Entry 9GOD (X-ray diffraction, 2.49 A resolution); this record covers chains A and D.

[Chain A (and D)]
Protein: Dipeptidyl peptidase 9
Organism: Homo sapiens
Notes: EC 3.4.14.5; chain D of this document is another copy of the same molecule, construct and numbering; everything in this record applies to it too
Reference sequence: Q86TI2 (DPP9_HUMAN); residue numbers follow UniProt; this construct covers 20-863
Chain sequence (851 residues; each row starts with the number of its first residue):
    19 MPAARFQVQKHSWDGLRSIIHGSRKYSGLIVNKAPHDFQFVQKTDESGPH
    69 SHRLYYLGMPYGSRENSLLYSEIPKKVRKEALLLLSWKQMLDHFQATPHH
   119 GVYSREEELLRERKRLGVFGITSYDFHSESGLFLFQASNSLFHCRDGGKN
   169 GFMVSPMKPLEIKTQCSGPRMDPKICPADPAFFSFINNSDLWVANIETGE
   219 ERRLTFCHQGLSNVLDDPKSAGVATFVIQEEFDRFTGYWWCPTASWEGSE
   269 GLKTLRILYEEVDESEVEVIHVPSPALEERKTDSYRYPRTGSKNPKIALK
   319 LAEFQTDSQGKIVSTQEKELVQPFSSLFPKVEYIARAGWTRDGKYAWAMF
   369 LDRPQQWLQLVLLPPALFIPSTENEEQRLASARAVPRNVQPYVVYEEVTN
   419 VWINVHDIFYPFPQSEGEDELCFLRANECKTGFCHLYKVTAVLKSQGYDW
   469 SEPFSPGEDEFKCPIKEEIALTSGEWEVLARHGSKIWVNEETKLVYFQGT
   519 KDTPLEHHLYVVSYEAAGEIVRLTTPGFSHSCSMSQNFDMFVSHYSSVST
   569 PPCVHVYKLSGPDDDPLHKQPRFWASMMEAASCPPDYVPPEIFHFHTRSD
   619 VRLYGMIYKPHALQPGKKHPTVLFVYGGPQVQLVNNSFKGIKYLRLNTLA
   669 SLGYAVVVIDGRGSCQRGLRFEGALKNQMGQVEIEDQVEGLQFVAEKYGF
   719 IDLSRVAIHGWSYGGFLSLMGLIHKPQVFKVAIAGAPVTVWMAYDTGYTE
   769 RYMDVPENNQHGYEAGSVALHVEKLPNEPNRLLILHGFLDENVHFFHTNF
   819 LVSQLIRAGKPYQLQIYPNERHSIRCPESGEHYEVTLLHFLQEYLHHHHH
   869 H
Unresolved in the structure: 19-20, 48-50, 111-136, 866-869 (chain D: 19-21, 45-51, 62-65, 82, 98-100, 110-139, 865-869)
Construct notes: initiating methionine (19); expression tag (864-869)
Glycans and other covalent adducts: ethoxy-[2-(4-pentylphenyl)sulfanylethyl]phosphinous acid (A1INH) linked to S730
Residues lining bound ligands: A1INH (ethoxy-[2-(4-pentylphenyl)sulfanylethyl]phosphinous acid): E248, E249, Y644, P647, Q648, V649, Y731, V756, W759, Y762, Y766, N810, V811, H840
Swiss-Prot annotation at these positions:
  - active site (Charge relay system): S730, D808, H840
  - binding site (Val-boroPro): S730
  - natural variant: R82 to L863 (deletion: In HATIS), G138 (G138S: In HATIS), S185 to L863 (deletion: In HATIS), Q822 to L863 (deletion: In HATIS)
  - mutagenesis: R96 to K97 (Reduced interaction with CARD8 without affecting the peptidase activity), L100 to L101 (Reduced interaction with NLRP1 and CARD8 without affecting the peptidase activity), L102 to L103 (Reduced interaction with CARD8 without affecting the peptidase activity), L102 (L102E: Reduced interaction with NLRP1 without affecting the peptidase activity), E597 (E597R: Reduced interaction with NLRP1 without affecting the peptidase activity), S730 (S730A: Abolished dipeptidyl peptidase activity and ability to sequester NLRP1 and inhibit pyroptosis)
Reported in the primary citation:
  - binding site for A1INH: Y644, S730, V756, Y762, V811
  - catalytic residues: S730

[Interface between chain A and chain D]
Pairs across the interface - 77 pairs, chain A then chain D:
  W31(A) - N795(D)
  W31(A) - G827(D)  hydrogen bond (side chain-backbone)
  W31(A) - P829(D)
  D32(A) - N795(D)  hydrogen bond
  R35(A) - A826(D)
  R35(A) - G827(D)
  S230(A) - N231(D)
  V287(A) - K299(D)
  I288(A) - E297(D)
  I288(A) - R298(D)
  H289(A) - R298(D)  hydrogen bond (backbone-backbone)
  H289(A) - K299(D)
  H289(A) - T300(D)  hydrogen bond
  L295(A) - F814(D)
  E296(A) - F814(D)
  E297(A) - I288(D)
  R298(A) - I288(D)
  R298(A) - H289(D)  hydrogen bond (backbone-backbone)
  R298(A) - Y305(D)
  R298(A) - R307(D)
  R298(A) - A761(D)
  R298(A) - F814(D)
  K299(A) - V287(D)
  K299(A) - H289(D)
  T300(A) - H289(D)  hydrogen bond
  T300(A) - T300(D)
  R307(A) - R298(D)
  A761(A) - R298(D)
  N795(A) - W31(D)
  N795(A) - D32(D)  hydrogen bond
  P797(A) - W31(D)  hydrophobic
  P797(A) - H857(D)
  F806(A) - F806(D)  hydrophobic
  F806(A) - N817(D)
  F814(A) - L295(D)
  F814(A) - E296(D)
  F814(A) - R298(D)
  N817(A) - F806(D)
  N817(A) - I834(D)
  N817(A) - P836(D)
  V820(A) - I834(D)
  V820(A) - P836(D)  hydrophobic
  S821(A) - P836(D)
  S821(A) - N837(D)  hydrogen bond
  I824(A) - I834(D)
  I824(A) - P836(D)
  I824(A) - E846(D)
  I824(A) - S847(D)
  I824(A) - H850(D)
  R825(A) - E846(D)  salt bridge
  G827(A) - W31(D)  hydrogen bond (backbone-side chain)
  G827(A) - R35(D)
  K828(A) - H850(D)  hydrogen bond (backbone-side chain)
  P829(A) - W31(D)
  Y830(A) - Q833(D)  hydrogen bond (backbone-side chain)
  Y830(A) - I834(D)  hydrogen bond (side chain-backbone)
  Y830(A) - H850(D)
  L832(A) - L832(D)
  Q833(A) - Y830(D)  hydrogen bond (side chain-backbone)
  I834(A) - N817(D)
  I834(A) - V820(D)
  I834(A) - I824(D)
  I834(A) - Y830(D)  hydrogen bond (backbone-side chain)
  I834(A) - L832(D)  hydrophobic
  P836(A) - N817(D)
  P836(A) - V820(D)
  P836(A) - S821(D)
  P836(A) - I824(D)
  N837(A) - S821(D)  hydrogen bond
  E846(A) - I824(D)
  E846(A) - R825(D)
  S847(A) - I824(D)
  H850(A) - I824(D)
  H850(A) - K828(D)  hydrogen bond (side chain-backbone)
  H850(A) - Y830(D)
  H857(A) - P797(D)
  Y862(A) - Y862(D)  hydrogen bond
Interface residues without a listed pair, chain A (49 interface residues in all): N231, D234, E286, Y305, N798, H812, F813, L823, A826, Q831, Y835
Interface residues without a listed pair, chain D (48 interface residues in all): S230, E286, N798, H812, F813, L823, Q831, Y835

[Summary]
49 residues of chain A face 48 of chain D across their interface, with 17 hydrogen bonds and 1 salt bridge.
Among the polar pairs are R825(A)-E846(D), W31(A)-G827(D) and D32(A)-N795(D). Covalently linked compound
A1INH: at S730(A). The paper reports the catalytic residue S730(A); a binding site for A1INH at Y644(A),
S730(A) and V756(A) among others.
Chain A and chain D are both Dipeptidyl peptidase 9 (Homo sapiens); the structure, Crystal structure of DPP9
in complex with N-phosphono-(S)-3-aminopiperidine-2-one-based inhibitor, was determined by X-ray diffraction
together with 9GOC, 9GOH and 9GON from the same study.
